Entry 6AOC (X-ray diffraction, 1.80 A resolution); this record covers chains A and B.

== Chain A ==
Name: Reverse transcriptase/ribonuclease H
Source organism: Human immunodeficiency virus type 1 group M subtype B (isolate BH10)
Notes: EC 2.7.7.49, 2.7.7.7, 3.1.26.13; fragment: p66 domain residues 168-722
Reference sequence: P03366 (POL_HV1B1); residues 1-555 here correspond to UniProt positions 600-1154 (UniProt number = residue number + 599)
Sequence (557 residues; numbered -1 to 555; the number before each row is that of its first residue; numbers below 1 keep their minus sign (Met-1 is residue -1)):
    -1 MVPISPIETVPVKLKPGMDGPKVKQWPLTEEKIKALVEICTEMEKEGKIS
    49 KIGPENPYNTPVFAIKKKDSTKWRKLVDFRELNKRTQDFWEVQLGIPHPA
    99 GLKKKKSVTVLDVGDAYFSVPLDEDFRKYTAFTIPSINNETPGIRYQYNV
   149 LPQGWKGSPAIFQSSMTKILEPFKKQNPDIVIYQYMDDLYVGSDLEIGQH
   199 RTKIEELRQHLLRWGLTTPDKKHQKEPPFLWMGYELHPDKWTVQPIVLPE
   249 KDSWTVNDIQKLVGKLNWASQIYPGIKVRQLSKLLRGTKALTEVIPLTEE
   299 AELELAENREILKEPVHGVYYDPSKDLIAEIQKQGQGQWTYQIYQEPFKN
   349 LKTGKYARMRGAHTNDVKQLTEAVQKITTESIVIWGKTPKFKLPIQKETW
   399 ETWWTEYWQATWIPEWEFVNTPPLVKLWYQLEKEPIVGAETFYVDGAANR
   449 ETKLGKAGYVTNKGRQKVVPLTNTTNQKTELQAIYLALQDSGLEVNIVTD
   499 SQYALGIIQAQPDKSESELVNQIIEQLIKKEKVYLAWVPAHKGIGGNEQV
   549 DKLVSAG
Unresolved in the structure: -1 to 0
Sequence notes: initiating methionine (-1); expression tag (0); engineered mutation Ser280 (Cys879 in P03366)
Bound ions: Mn2+ site 1: Asp443, Glu478, Asp498 (together with ZW2); Mn2+ site 2: Asp443, Asp549 (together with ZW2)
Ligand contacts: ZW2 (6-benzyl-3-hydroxythieno[2,3-d]pyrimidine-2,4(1H,3H)-dione): Asp443, Gly444, Glu478, Asp498, Ala538, His539, Asp549
Swiss-Prot annotation at these positions:
  - region: Phe227 to His235 (RT 'primer grip')
  - motif: Trp398 to Trp414 (Tryptophan repeat motif)
  - binding site (Mg(2+)): Asp110, Asp185, Asp186, Asp443, Glu478, Asp498, Asp549
  - site: Trp401 (Essential for RT p66/p51 heterodimerization), Trp414 (Essential for RT p66/p51 heterodimerization), Phe440, Tyr441 (Cleavage)

== Chain B ==
Name: p51 RT
Source organism: Human immunodeficiency virus type 1 group M subtype B (isolate BH10)
Notes: fragment: p51 domain residues 168-595
Reference sequence: P03366 (POL_HV1B1); residues 1-428 here correspond to UniProt positions 600-1027 (UniProt number = residue number + 599)
Sequence (429 residues; each row starts with the number of its first residue; note: 4 numbers in that range are skipped by the numbering (no residue carries them; nothing is unmodelled there); a row labelled like 218A-218D holds insertion residues (218A, then the next letters in order); numbering starts at 0):
     0 GPISPIETVPVKLKPGMDGPKVKQWPLTEEKIKALVEICTEMEKEGKISK
    50 IGPENPYNTPVFAIKKKDSTKWRKLVDFRELNKRTQDFWEVQLGIPHPAG
   100 LKKKKSVTVLDVGDAYFSVPLDEDFRKYTAFTIPSINNETPGIRYQYNVL
   150 PQGWKGSPAIFQSSMTKILEPFKKQNPDIVIYQYMDDLYVGSDLEIGQHR
   200 TKIEELRQHLLRWGLTTPD
218A-218D KKHQ
   219 K
   224 EPPFLWMGYELHPDKWTVQPIVLPEKDSWTVNDIQKLVGKLNWASQIYPG
   274 IKVRQLSKLLRGTKALTEVIPLTEEAELELAENREILKEPVHGVYYDPSK
   324 DLIAEIQKQGQGQWTYQIYQEPFKNLKTGKYARMRGAHTNDVKQLTEAVQ
   374 KITTESIVIWGKTPKFKLPIQKETWETWWTEYWQATWIPEWEFVNTPPLV
   424 KLWYQ
Unresolved in the structure: 218A-218D
Sequence notes: expression tag (0); engineered mutation Ser280 (Cys879 in P03366)
Swiss-Prot annotation at these positions:
  - region: Phe227 to His235 (RT 'primer grip')
  - motif: Trp398 to Trp414 (Tryptophan repeat motif)
  - binding site (Mg(2+)): Asp110, Asp185, Asp186
  - site (Essential for RT p66/p51 heterodimerization): Trp401, Trp414

== How chain A and chain B interact ==
Contacting residue pairs (127):
  Val8(A) - Glu53(B)
  Pro9(A) - Glu53(B)
  Gln85(A) - Glu53(B)  hydrogen bond (side chain-backbone)
  Asp86(A) - Pro55(B)
  Phe87(A) - Pro52(B)
  Phe87(A) - Glu53(B)
  Trp88(A) - Lys20(B)
  Trp88(A) - Val21(B)
  Trp88(A) - Lys22(B)
  Trp88(A) - Pro52(B)  hydrogen bond (backbone-backbone)
  Trp88(A) - Asn54(B)
  Trp88(A) - Pro55(B)
  Trp88(A) - Asn57(B)
  Trp88(A) - Thr131(B)
  Trp88(A) - Arg143(B)
  Val90(A) - Pro140(B)  hydrophobic
  Val90(A) - Gly141(B)
  Val90(A) - Arg143(B)
  Gln91(A) - Asn137(B)  hydrogen bond (side chain-backbone)
  Gln91(A) - Thr139(B)
  Gln91(A) - Pro140(B)
  Leu92(A) - Lys22(B)
  Gly93(A) - Asn137(B)  hydrogen bond (backbone-side chain)
  Ile94(A) - Asn137(B)
  Pro95(A) - Asn136(B)
  Pro95(A) - Asn137(B)
  His96(A) - Asn136(B)  hydrogen bond (backbone-side chain)
  Gly99(A) - Asn136(B)
  Gly99(A) - Glu138(B)
  Leu100(A) - Glu138(B)
  Ala158(A) - Pro52(B)
  Gln161(A) - Pro140(B)
  Ser162(A) - Pro52(B)
  Thr165(A) - Pro140(B)
  Glu169(A) - Lys49(B)  salt bridge
  Tyr181(A) - Glu138(B)  hydrogen bond
  Gln182(A) - Glu138(B)  hydrogen bond (backbone-backbone)
  Gln182(A) - Pro140(B)
  Met357(A) - Gln394(B)
  Gln373(A) - Glu396(B)
  Gln373(A) - Thr397(B)  hydrogen bond
  Gln373(A) - Thr400(B)
  Thr376(A) - Thr400(B)
  Thr376(A) - Trp401(B)
  Ile380(A) - Pro25(B)
  Ile380(A) - Leu26(B)
  Ile380(A) - Thr27(B)
  Val381(A) - Pro25(B)  hydrophobic
  Val381(A) - Ile135(B)
  Val381(A) - Asn136(B)  hydrogen bond (backbone-backbone)
  Val381(A) - Asn137(B)
  Ile382(A) - Ile135(B)
  Ile382(A) - Asn136(B)
  Trp383(A) - Ile135(B)
  Gly384(A) - Thr27(B)
  Gly384(A) - Glu28(B)  hydrogen bond (backbone-backbone)
  Gly384(A) - Ile135(B)
  Trp402(A) - Lys331(B)  hydrogen bond (backbone-side chain)
  Trp402(A) - His361(B)
  Trp402(A) - Thr362(B)
  Trp402(A) - Asp364(B)
  Thr403(A) - Lys331(B)
  Tyr405(A) - Lys331(B)  hydrogen bond (backbone-side chain)
  Trp406(A) - Lys331(B)
  Trp406(A) - Val417(B)
  Trp406(A) - Asn418(B)
  Trp406(A) - Thr419(B)
  Trp406(A) - Pro420(B)  hydrophobic
  Trp406(A) - Pro421(B)
  Gln407(A) - Lys331(B)  hydrogen bond (backbone-side chain)
  Gln407(A) - Asp364(B)
  Gln407(A) - Pro392(B)
  Gln407(A) - Ile393(B)
  Gln407(A) - Gln394(B)
  Gln407(A) - Val417(B)  hydrogen bond (side chain-backbone)
  Gln407(A) - Asn418(B)  hydrogen bond
  Ala408(A) - Lys331(B)
  Ala408(A) - Asp364(B)
  Ala408(A) - Leu368(B)  hydrophobic
  Ala408(A) - Pro392(B)  hydrogen bond (backbone-backbone)
  Ala408(A) - Ile393(B)
  Thr409(A) - Asp364(B)  hydrogen bond (backbone-side chain)
  Trp410(A) - Thr362(B)  hydrogen bond (side chain-backbone)
  Trp410(A) - Asn363(B)
  Trp410(A) - Val365(B)  hydrophobic
  Trp410(A) - Trp401(B)  hydrophobic
  Trp410(A) - Tyr405(B)
  Pro412(A) - Trp401(B)  hydrophobic
  Pro433(A) - Asn255(B)
  Pro433(A) - Leu289(B)  hydrophobic
  Pro433(A) - Thr290(B)
  Val435(A) - Thr290(B)
  Thr439(A) - Lys287(B)
  Thr439(A) - Ala288(B)
  Thr439(A) - Leu289(B)  hydrogen bond (side chain-backbone)
  Tyr441(A) - Gln258(B)  hydrogen bond
  Tyr441(A) - Thr286(B)
  Tyr441(A) - Lys287(B)  hydrogen bond (side chain-backbone)
  Val458(A) - Thr286(B)
  Thr459(A) - Thr286(B)
  Asn460(A) - Thr286(B)
  Asn460(A) - Lys287(B)
  Asn460(A) - Ala288(B)
  Asn494(A) - Leu289(B)
  Val496(A) - Leu289(B)  hydrophobic
  Gln500(A) - Leu422(B)
  Leu503(A) - Leu422(B)  hydrophobic
  Gln507(A) - Pro420(B)
  Tyr532(A) - Asn255(B)  hydrogen bond
  Tyr532(A) - Leu289(B)  hydrophobic
  Trp535(A) - Leu422(B)
  Trp535(A) - Trp426(B)  hydrophobic
  Val536(A) - Gln258(B)
  Pro537(A) - Gly262(B)
  Pro537(A) - Asn265(B)
  Lys540(A) - Asn265(B)  hydrogen bond
  Lys540(A) - Val276(B)
  Lys540(A) - Ser280(B)  hydrogen bond (backbone-side chain)
  Gly541(A) - Ser280(B)
  Ile542(A) - Gln258(B)
  Ile542(A) - Leu283(B)
  Gly543(A) - Leu283(B)  hydrogen bond (backbone-backbone)
  Gly543(A) - Gly285(B)
  Gly544(A) - Gly285(B)  hydrogen bond (backbone-backbone)
  Gly544(A) - Thr286(B)
  Gln547(A) - Gly285(B)
  Gln547(A) - Thr286(B)  hydrogen bond
Other interface residues (no listed pair), chain A (72 interface residues in all): Lys166, Lys172, Ile180, Glu370, Thr377, Thr386, Glu432, Ile434, Gly436, Gly504, Ala534
Other interface residues (no listed pair), chain B (64 interface residues in all): Gly51, Tyr56, Val254, Lys259, Val261, Arg284, Trp337

== Overview ==
Chain A and chain B form an interface of 72 and 64 residues respectively; the contacts include 27 hydrogen
bonds and 1 salt bridge. Polar pairs include Glu169(A)-Lys49(B), Gln85(A)-Glu53(B) and Gln91(A)-Asn137(B).
Ligands of chain A: compound ZW2.
Here chain A is Reverse transcriptase/ribonuclease H and chain B is p51 RT, both from Human immunodeficiency
virus type 1 group M subtype B (isolate BH10). Entry 6AOC (Crystal Structure of an
N-Hydroxythienopyrimidine-2,4-dione RNase H Active Site Inhibitor with Multiple Binding Modes to HIV ...) was
determined by X-ray diffraction.
